Entry 8B5R (electron microscopy, 6.10 A resolution (low resolution: residue-level contacts below are approximate; hydrogen-bond / salt-bridge calls are withheld)); this record covers chains D and E of the 11 polymer chains in the assembly.

# Chain D (and E)
Molecule: Transitional endoplasmic reticulum ATPase
Organism: Homo sapiens
Notes: EC 3.6.4.6; chain E of this document is another copy of the same molecule, construct and numbering; everything in this record applies to it too
Reference sequence: P55072 (TERA_HUMAN); residue numbers follow UniProt; this construct covers 2-806
Amino-acid sequence (812 residues; row label = number of the first residue in the row; numbers below 1 keep their minus sign (Met-5 is residue -5)):
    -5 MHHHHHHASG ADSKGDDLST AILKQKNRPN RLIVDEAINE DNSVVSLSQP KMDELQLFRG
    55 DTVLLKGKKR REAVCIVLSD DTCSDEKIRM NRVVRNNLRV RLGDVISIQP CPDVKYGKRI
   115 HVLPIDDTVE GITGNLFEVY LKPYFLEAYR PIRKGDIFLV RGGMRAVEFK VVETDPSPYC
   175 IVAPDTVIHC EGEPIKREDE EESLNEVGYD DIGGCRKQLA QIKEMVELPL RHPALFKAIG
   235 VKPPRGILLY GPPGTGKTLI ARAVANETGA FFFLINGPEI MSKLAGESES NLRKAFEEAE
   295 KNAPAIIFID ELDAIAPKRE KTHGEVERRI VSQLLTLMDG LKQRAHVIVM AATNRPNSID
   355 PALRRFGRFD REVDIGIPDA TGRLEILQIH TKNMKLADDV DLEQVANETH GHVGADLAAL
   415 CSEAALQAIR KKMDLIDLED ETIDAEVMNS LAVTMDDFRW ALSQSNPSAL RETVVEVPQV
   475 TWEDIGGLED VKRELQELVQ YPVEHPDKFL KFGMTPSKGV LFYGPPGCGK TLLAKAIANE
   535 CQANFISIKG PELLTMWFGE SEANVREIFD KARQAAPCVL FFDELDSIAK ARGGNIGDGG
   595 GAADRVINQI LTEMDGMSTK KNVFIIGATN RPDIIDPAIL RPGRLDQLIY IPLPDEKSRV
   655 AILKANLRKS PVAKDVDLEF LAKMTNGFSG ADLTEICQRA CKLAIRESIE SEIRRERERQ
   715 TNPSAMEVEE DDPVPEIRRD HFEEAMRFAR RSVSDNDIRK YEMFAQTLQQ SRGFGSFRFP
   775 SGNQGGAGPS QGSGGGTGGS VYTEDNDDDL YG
Not modelled in the structure: -5 to 20, 774-806
Construct notes: initiating methionine (-5); expression tag (-4 to 1)
Curated features (UniProtKB/Swiss-Prot):
  - region: Thr797 to Gly806 (Interaction with UBXN6)
  - motif: Asp802 to Gly806 (PIM motif)
  - binding site (ATP): Pro247 to Leu253, Asn348, His384, Gly521 to Leu526
  - modified residue: Ala2 (N-acetylalanine), Ser3 (Phosphoserine), Ser7 (Phosphoserine), Ser13 (Phosphoserine), Ser37 (Phosphoserine), Lys315 (N6,N6,N6-trimethyllysine), Thr436 (Phosphothreonine), Ser462 (Phosphoserine), Lys502 (N6-acetyllysine), Lys505 (N6-acetyllysine), Lys668 (N6-acetyllysine), Ser702 (Phosphoserine), Lys754 (N6-acetyllysine), Ser770 (Phosphoserine), Ser775 (Phosphoserine), Ser787 (Phosphoserine), Tyr805 (Phosphotyrosine)
  - cross-link (Glycyl lysine isopeptide (Lys-Gly)): Lys8 (interchain with G-Cter in SUMO2), Lys18 (interchain with G-Cter in SUMO2)
  - natural variant: Arg95 (R95G: In IBMPFD1), Gly97 (G97E: In CMT2Y), Ile126 (I126F: In IBMPFD1; uncertain significance), Arg155 (R155C: In IBMPFD1; R155H: In FTDALS6 and IBMPFD1; R155L: In IBMPFD1; R155P: In IBMPFD1; R155S: In IBMPFD1), Arg159 (R159G: In FTDALS6; R159H: In IBMPFD1), Ala160 (A160T: In IBMPFD1; uncertain significance), Glu185 (E185K: In CMT2Y), Arg191 (R191Q: In FTDALS6 and IBMPFD1), Leu198 (L198W: In IBMPFD1), Ala232 (A232E: In IBMPFD1), Ile254 (I254F: In IBMPFD1; uncertain significance), Ile369 (I369T: In IBMPFD1; uncertain significance), 2 further natural variant entries in UniProt
  - mutagenesis: Phe52 to Asp55 (Abolishes interaction with NPLOC4; when associated with A-110), Arg53 (R53A: Minor effect on affinity for ATP and ADP), Arg86 (R86A: Strongly increased affinity for ATP. Strongly reduced affinity for ADP), Tyr110 (Y110A: Abolishes interaction with NPLOC4; when associated with 52-A--A-55), Arg113 to His115 (Severely reduced binding to DERL1), Phe131 (F131R: Severely reduced binding to DERL1), Leu140 (L140D: Severely reduced binding to DERL1), Asp179 (D179R: No effect on binding to DERL1), His183 (H183W: Severely reduced binding to DERL1), Lys251 (K251Q: Impairs ERAD degradation of HMGCR and does not inhibit interaction with RHBDD1; when associated with Q-524), Glu305 (E305Q: Defect in ubiquitin-dependent protein degradation by the proteasome; when associated with Q-578), Lys312 (K312A: Does not affect methylation by VCPKMT), 8 further mutagenesis entries in UniProt
From the paper describing this entry:
  - mutagenesis - G54K, Y143A: unchanged binding to p37

# How chain D and chain E interact
Contacting residue pairs (31):
  Pro272(D) - Gln327(E)
  Met275(D) - Ala279(E)
  Asn387(D) - Gly234(E)
  Lys389(D) - Ala232(E)
  Asp431(D) - Asn21(E)
  Leu432(D) - Asn21(E)
  Glu466(D) - Leu357(E)
  Val471(D) - Met611(E)
  Val471(D) - Ser612(E)
  Pro545(D) - Glu556(E)
  Pro545(D) - Gln603(E)
  Met550(D) - Trp551(E)
  Glu578(D) - Asn602(E)
  Ser581(D) - Asn602(E)
  Gly591(D) - Asp592(E)
  Lys663(D) - Phe506(E)
  Lys663(D) - Gly507(E)
  Ser664(D) - Phe506(E)
  Ala685(D) - Pro636(E)
  Cys695(D) - Phe506(E)
  Glu737(D) - Gly769(E)
  Glu737(D) - Ser770(E)
  Met740(D) - Gly767(E)
  Met740(D) - Phe768(E)
  Met740(D) - Gly769(E)
  Arg741(D) - Gly767(E)
  Arg741(D) - Phe768(E)
  Arg741(D) - Gly769(E)
  Ala743(D) - Arg766(E)
  Ala743(D) - Gly767(E)
  Arg744(D) - Arg766(E)
Other interface residues (no listed pair), chain D (41 interface residues in all): Ser276, Lys277, Met388, Ala413, Ser416, Ala419, Glu433, Gly521, Thr525, Glu546, Leu548, Ile590, Pro665, Asp669, Asp671, Glu689, Gln692, Ile699, Arg745
Other interface residues (no listed pair), chain E (37 interface residues in all): Lys231, Ile233, Val235, Leu278, Gly280, Asp364, Lys502, Leu504, Lys505, Met508, Phe552, Gly591, Gly610, Arg635, Gln763, Phe773

# Overview
41 residues of chain D and 37 residues of chain E are in contact. From UniProt: 15 ATP-binding residues and 24
mutagenesis sites on chain D. The paper reports that G54K and Y143A of chain D leave binding to p37 unchanged.
Both chains are Transitional endoplasmic reticulum ATPase (Homo sapiens). Entry 8B5R (p97-p37-SPI substrate
complex) was determined by electron microscopy.
